PDB entry 7NMG | X-ray diffraction, 2.48 A resolution | chains A and B of the 5 polymer chains in the assembly

== Chain A ==
Name: MHC class I antigen
From: Homo sapiens
UniProt: A0A411J078 (A0A411J078_HUMAN); residues 1-276 here correspond to UniProt positions 25-300 (UniProt number = residue number + 24)
Chain sequence (276 residues; row label = number of the first residue in the row):
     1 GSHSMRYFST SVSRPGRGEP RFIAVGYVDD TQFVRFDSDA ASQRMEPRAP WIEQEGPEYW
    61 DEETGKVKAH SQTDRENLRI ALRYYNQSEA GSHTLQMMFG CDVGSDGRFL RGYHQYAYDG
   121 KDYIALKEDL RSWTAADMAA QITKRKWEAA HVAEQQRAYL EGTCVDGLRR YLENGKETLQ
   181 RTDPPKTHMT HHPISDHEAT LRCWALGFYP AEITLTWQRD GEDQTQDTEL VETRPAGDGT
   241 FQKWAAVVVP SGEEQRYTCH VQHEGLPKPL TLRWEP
Disulfides: Cys101-Cys164, Cys203-Cys259

== Chain B ==
Name: Human MHC Class I, beta 2 microglobulin
From: Homo sapiens
UniProt: P61769 (B2MG_HUMAN); residues 1-99 here correspond to UniProt positions 21-119 (UniProt number = residue number + 20)
Chain sequence (100 residues; numbered 0 to 99; the number before each row is that of its first residue; numbering starts at 0):
     0 MIQRTPKIQV YSRHPAENGK SNFLNCYVSG FHPSDIEVDL LKNGERIEKV EHSDLSFSKD
    60 WSFYLLYYTE FTPTEKDEYA CRVNHVTLSQ PKIVKWDRDM
Sequence notes: initiating methionine (0)
Disulfides: Cys25-Cys80
Swiss-Prot annotation at these positions:
  - modified residue: Gln2 (Pyrrolidone carboxylic acid)
  - glycosylation: Ile1 (N-linked (Glc) (glycation) isoleucine), Lys19 (N-linked (Glc) (glycation) lysine), Lys41 (N-linked (Glc) (glycation) lysine), Lys48 (N-linked (Glc) (glycation) lysine), Lys58 (N-linked (Glc) (glycation) lysine), Lys91 (N-linked (Glc) (glycation) lysine), Lys94 (N-linked (Glc) (glycation) lysine)

== Interface between chain A and chain B ==
Residue-residue contacts - 58 pairs, chain A then chain B:
  Phe8(A) - Phe56(B)  hydrophobic
  Ser9(A) - Phe56(B)
  Thr10(A) - Leu54(B)
  Thr10(A) - Phe56(B)
  Thr10(A) - Phe62(B)
  Val12(A) - Ser33(B)
  Ile23(A) - Leu54(B)
  Val25(A) - Asp53(B)
  Val25(A) - Leu54(B)
  Tyr27(A) - Ser55(B)  hydrogen bond
  Tyr27(A) - Tyr63(B)  hydrogen bond
  Gln32(A) - Asp53(B)  hydrogen bond
  Arg35(A) - Asp53(B)  salt bridge
  Arg48(A) - Asp53(B)  salt bridge
  His93(A) - Met0(B)
  Thr94(A) - His31(B)
  Thr94(A) - Phe62(B)
  Gln96(A) - His31(B)  hydrogen bond
  Gln96(A) - Phe56(B)
  Gln96(A) - Trp60(B)  hydrogen bond (side chain-backbone)
  Gln96(A) - Phe62(B)
  Met97(A) - Phe56(B)
  Gln115(A) - Trp60(B)
  Tyr116(A) - Trp60(B)
  Ala117(A) - Trp60(B)  hydrophobic
  Asp119(A) - Ile1(B)  hydrogen bond (backbone-backbone)
  Asp119(A) - His31(B)
  Gly120(A) - Ile1(B)
  Gly120(A) - His31(B)
  Lys121(A) - Met0(B)
  Asp122(A) - Trp60(B)  hydrogen bond
  His192(A) - Asp98(B)
  Arg202(A) - Asp98(B)  hydrogen bond (side chain-backbone)
  Arg202(A) - Met99(B)  hydrogen bond (side chain-backbone)
  Trp204(A) - Asp98(B)
  Trp204(A) - Met99(B)  hydrophobic
  Val231(A) - Gln8(B)
  Glu232(A) - Lys6(B)  salt bridge
  Glu232(A) - Gln8(B)  hydrogen bond (backbone-side chain)
  Glu232(A) - Ser28(B)  hydrogen bond
  Thr233(A) - Tyr26(B)
  Arg234(A) - Gln8(B)  hydrogen bond
  Arg234(A) - Tyr10(B)
  Arg234(A) - Tyr26(B)
  Arg234(A) - Met99(B)  hydrogen bond
  Pro235(A) - Tyr10(B)  hydrogen bond (backbone-side chain)
  Pro235(A) - Asn24(B)
  Pro235(A) - Tyr26(B)
  Pro235(A) - Leu65(B)  hydrophobic
  Ala236(A) - Arg12(B)  hydrogen bond (backbone-side chain)
  Ala236(A) - Asn24(B)  hydrogen bond (backbone-side chain)
  Gly237(A) - Arg12(B)  hydrogen bond (backbone-side chain)
  Gly237(A) - Leu65(B)
  Asp238(A) - Arg12(B)
  Gln242(A) - Tyr10(B)
  Gln242(A) - Ser11(B)
  Gln242(A) - Arg12(B)  hydrogen bond (side chain-backbone)
  Trp244(A) - Met99(B)
Interface residues without a listed pair, chain A (36 interface residues in all): Ser92, Met98
Interface residues without a listed pair, chain B (26 interface residues in all): His13, Pro32, His51, Asp59

== Overview ==
36 residues of chain A and 26 residues of chain B are in contact, with 18 hydrogen bonds and 3 salt bridges.
Polar contacts include Arg35(A)-Asp53(B), Arg48(A)-Asp53(B) and Glu232(A)-Lys6(B).
Chain A is MHC class I antigen and chain B is Human MHC Class I, beta 2 microglobulin, both from Homo sapiens;
the structure, Human MHC Class I, A24 Allele presenting LWM, Complex with 4C6 TCR, was determined by X-ray
diffraction.
